PDB entry 3E45 | X-ray diffraction, 2.78 A resolution | chains B and E of the 4 polymer chains in the assembly

# Chain B
Molecule: Type-2 restriction enzyme HindII
From: Haemophilus influenzae
Notes: EC 3.1.21.4
Reference sequence: P44413 (T2D2_HAEIN); residue numbers follow UniProt; this construct covers 2-258
Sequence (257 residues; row label = number of the first residue in the row):
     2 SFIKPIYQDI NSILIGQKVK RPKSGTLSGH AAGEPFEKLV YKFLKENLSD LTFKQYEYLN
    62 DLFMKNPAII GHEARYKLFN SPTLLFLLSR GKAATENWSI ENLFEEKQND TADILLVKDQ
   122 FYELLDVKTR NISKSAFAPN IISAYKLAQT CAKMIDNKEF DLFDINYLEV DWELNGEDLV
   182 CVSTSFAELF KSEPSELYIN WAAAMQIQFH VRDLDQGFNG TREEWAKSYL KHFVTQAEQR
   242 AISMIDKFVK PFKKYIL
Disordered / not traced: 23-29, 258
Construct notes: conflict Asn67 (Lys in P44413); engineered mutation Phe138 (Gln in P44413)
Metal / ion sites: Ca2+: Asp114, Asp127, Val128 (shared with DC8(E), DA9(E) of chain E)

# Chain E
Molecule: 14-nt DNA strand
Sequence (14 nucleotides; numbered 1 to 14; the number before each row is that of its first residue):
     1 GCCGGTGCAC CGGC
Metal / ion sites: Ca2+: DC8, DA9 (shared with Asp114(B), Asp127(B), Val128(B) of chain B)

# Interface between chain B and chain E
Pairs across the interface - 41 pairs, chain B then chain E:
  His31(B) - DG7(E)  base contact
  His31(B) - DC8(E)  sugar contact
  Ala33(B) - DC8(E)  phosphate contact
  Ala33(B) - DA9(E)  phosphate contact
  Ala33(B) - DC10(E)  phosphate contact
  Gln109(B) - DG7(E)  sugar contact
  Asn110(B) - DT6(E)  hydrogen bond to the sugar
  Asn110(B) - DG7(E)  sugar contact
  Asp111(B) - DG7(E)  sugar contact
  Thr112(B) - DG7(E)  phosphate contact
  Asp114(B) - DC8(E)  phosphate contact
  Asp127(B) - DC8(E)  phosphate contact
  Val128(B) - DA9(E)  phosphate contact
  Lys129(B) - DC8(E)  salt bridge to the phosphate
  Lys129(B) - DA9(E)  salt bridge to the phosphate
  Thr130(B) - DA9(E)  phosphate contact
  Arg131(B) - DC10(E)  phosphate contact
  Asn132(B) - DC10(E)  phosphate contact
  Ser136(B) - DC11(E)  base contact
  Ala137(B) - DC11(E)  hydrogen bond to the base
  Phe138(B) - DC10(E)  stacking on the base
  Phe138(B) - DC11(E)  stacking on the base
  Ala139(B) - DC10(E)  hydrogen bond to the base
  Pro140(B) - DA9(E)  base contact
  Pro140(B) - DC10(E)  base contact
  Asn141(B) - DC8(E)  hydrogen bond to the base
  Asn141(B) - DA9(E)  hydrogen bond to the base
  Ile143(B) - DG7(E)  phosphate contact
  Ser144(B) - DT6(E)  hydrogen bond to the phosphate
  Ser144(B) - DG7(E)  hydrogen bond to the phosphate
  Tyr146(B) - DG5(E)  sugar contact
  Tyr146(B) - DT6(E)  phosphate contact
  Lys147(B) - DT6(E)  phosphate contact
  Lys147(B) - DG7(E)  salt bridge to the phosphate
  Ala204(B) - DA9(E)  base contact
  Ala205(B) - DT6(E)  base contact
  Met206(B) - DT6(E)  phosphate contact
  Gln207(B) - DT6(E)  sugar contact
  Gln207(B) - DG7(E)  hydrogen bond to the phosphate
  Gln209(B) - DA9(E)  base contact
  Gln209(B) - DC10(E)  base contact
Other interface residues (no listed pair), chain B (31 interface residues in all): Ala32, Gln150, Trp173
Other interface residues (no listed pair), chain E (8 interface residues in all): DG12

# Summary
31 residues of chain B face 8 of chain E across their interface; the contacts include 8 hydrogen bonds, 3 salt
bridges and 2 aromatic stacking contacts. Polar pairs include Ala137(B)-DC11(E), Ala139(B)-DC10(E) and
Asn141(B)-DC8(E). Asp114(B), Asp127(B), Val128(B), DC8(E) and DA9(E) coordinate Ca2+.
Chain B is Type-2 restriction enzyme HindII (Haemophilus influenzae) and chain E is a 14-nt DNA strand; the
structure, Q138F HincII bound to Noncognate DNA (GTGCAC) and Ca2+, was determined by X-ray diffraction,
deposited together with 3E3Y, 3E40, 3E41, 3E42, 3E43 and 3E44.
